Entry 7FHR (X-ray diffraction, 1.84 A resolution); this record covers chain A.

# Chain A
Molecule: Putative Phthalate 4,5-dioxygenase, subunit alpha
From: Cupriavidus metallidurans CH34
Notes: EC 1.14.12.7
Reference sequence: Q1LBR9 (Q1LBR9_CUPMC); numbering as in UniProt (aligned over 1-439)
Amino-acid sequence (441 residues; each row starts with the number of its first residue; numbers below 1 keep their minus sign (Ser-1 is residue -1)):
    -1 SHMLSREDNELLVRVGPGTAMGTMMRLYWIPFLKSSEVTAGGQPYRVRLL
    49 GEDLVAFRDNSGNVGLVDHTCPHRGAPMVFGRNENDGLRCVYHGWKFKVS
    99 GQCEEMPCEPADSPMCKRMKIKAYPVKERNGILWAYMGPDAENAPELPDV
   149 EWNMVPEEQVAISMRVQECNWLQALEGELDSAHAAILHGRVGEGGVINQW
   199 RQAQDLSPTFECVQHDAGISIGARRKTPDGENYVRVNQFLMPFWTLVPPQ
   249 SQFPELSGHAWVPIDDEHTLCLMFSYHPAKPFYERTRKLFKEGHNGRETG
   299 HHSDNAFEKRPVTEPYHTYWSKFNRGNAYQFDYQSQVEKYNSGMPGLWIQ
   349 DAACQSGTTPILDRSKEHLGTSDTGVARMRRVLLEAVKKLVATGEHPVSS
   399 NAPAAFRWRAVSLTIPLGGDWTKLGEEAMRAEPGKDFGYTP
Unresolved in the structure: -1, 192-194
Construct notes: expression tag (-1 to 0)
Ion coordination: 2Fe-2S cluster Fe: Cys69, His71, Cys88, His91; Fe2+: His181, His186, Asp349 (together with glutamic acid)
Small-molecule neighbours:
  - glutamic acid: Glu176, Ser179, His181, Ala182, Leu185, His186, Gln200, Arg233, Asn235, Val245, Pro246, Asp349
  - 2Fe-2S cluster (FES): Cys69, His71, Arg72, Gly73, Ala74, Cys88, Tyr90, His91, Gly92, Trp93
  - glutamic acid (GLU): Glu176, Ser179, His181, Ala182, His186, Gln200, Arg233, Asn235, Val245, Pro246, Asp349
  - glycine (GLY): Arg80, Arg87, Ile184, Asn339
From the paper describing this entry:
  - 2Fe-2S cluster coordination: Cys69, His71, Cys88, His91
  - Fe2+ coordination: His181, His186, Asp349

# Summary
Ligands of chain A: glutamic acid, glycine and 2Fe-2S cluster. The 2Fe-2S cluster Fe site is built by Cys69,
His71, Cys88 and His91. His181, His186 and Asp349 coordinate Fe2+. The paper reports 2Fe-2S cluster
coordination by Cys69, His71 and Cys88 among others; Fe2+ coordination by His181, His186 and Asp349.
Chain A is Putative Phthalate 4,5-dioxygenase, subunit alpha (Cupriavidus metallidurans CH34); the structure,
Crystal Structure of a Rieske Oxygenase from Cupriavidus metallidurans, was determined by X-ray diffraction
(same publication as 7FJL, 7V25 and 7V28).
